Entry 7YUD (electron microscopy, 2.98 A resolution); this record covers chains H and L of the 5 polymer chains in the assembly.

== Chain H ==
Protein: NbFab-H-chain
From: synthetic construct
Amino-acid sequence (246 residues; numbered 1 to 246; the number before each row is that of its first residue):
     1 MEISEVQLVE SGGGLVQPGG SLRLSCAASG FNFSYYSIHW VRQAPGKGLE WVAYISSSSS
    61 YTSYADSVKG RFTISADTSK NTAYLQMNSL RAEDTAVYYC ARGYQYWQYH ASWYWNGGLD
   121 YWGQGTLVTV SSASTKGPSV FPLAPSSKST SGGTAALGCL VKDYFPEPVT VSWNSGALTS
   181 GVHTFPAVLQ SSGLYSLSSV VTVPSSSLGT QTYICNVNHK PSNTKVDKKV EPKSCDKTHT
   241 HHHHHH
Unresolved in the structure: 1-3, 233-246
Disulfide bonds: Cys26-Cys100, Cys159-Cys215

== Chain L ==
Protein: NbFab L-chain
From: synthetic construct
Amino-acid sequence (216 residues; each row starts with the number of its first residue):
     1 MSDIQMTQSP SSLSASVGDR VTITCRASQS VSSAVAWYQQ KPGKAPKLLI YSASSLYSGV
    61 PSRFSGSRSG TDFTLTISSL QPEDFATYYC QQSSSSLITF GQGTKVEIKR TVAAPSVFIF
   121 PPSDSQLKSG TASVVCLLNN FYPREAKVQW KVDNALQSGN SQESVTEQDS KDSTYSLSST
   181 LTLSKADYEK HKVYACEVTH QGLSSPVTKS FNRGEC
Unresolved in the structure: 1-3
Disulfide bonds: Cys25-Cys90, Cys136-Cys196

== How chain H and chain L interact ==
Pairs across the interface (51; chain H residue first):
  Gln43(H) with Gln40(L), hydrogen bond
  Gly48(H) with Tyr89(L)
  Leu49(H) with Tyr89(L), hydrophobic; Phe100(L)
  Trp51(H) with Ile98(L)
  Ser63(H) with Ser96(L), hydrogen bond (side chain-backbone)
  Tyr64(H) with Leu97(L)
  Tyr99(H) with Lys44(L)
  Trp107(H) with Ser93(L); Ser95(L); Ser96(L); Ile98(L), hydrophobic
  Gln108(H) with Ser96(L), hydrogen bond
  Ser112(H) with Val31(L)
  Trp113(H) with Val31(L); Ser33(L); Ala34(L)
  Tyr114(H) with Ala34(L)
  Trp115(H) with Ala34(L); Ser52(L), hydrogen bond (backbone-side chain)
  Asn116(H) with Ala34(L); Val35(L), hydrogen bond (side chain-backbone); Ala36(L), hydrogen bond (side chain-backbone); Tyr51(L); Ser52(L), hydrogen bond (backbone-backbone); Gln91(L)
  Gly117(H) with Tyr51(L)
  Leu119(H) with Tyr38(L), hydrogen bond (backbone-side chain); Leu48(L)
  Asp120(H) with Tyr57(L)
  Trp122(H) with Pro46(L), hydrophobic
  Phe141(H) with Ser123(L); Ser125(L); Gln126(L); Ser129(L)
  Pro142(H) with Ser123(L)
  Leu143(H) with Val135(L), hydrophobic
  Ala144(H) with Phe120(L)
  Ser149(H) with Phe118(L)
  Ser151(H) with Phe118(L)
  Ala156(H) with Phe120(L)
  His183(H) with Ser176(L)
  Phe185(H) with Leu137(L), hydrophobic; Ser164(L); Thr166(L); Ser178(L)
  Pro186(H) with Ser164(L), hydrogen bond (backbone-side chain); Val165(L)
  Val188(H) with Gln162(L); Ser164(L)
  Gln190(H) with Gln162(L)
Also at the interface, not in a pair above, chain H (45 interface residues in all): His39, Lys47, Asp66, Ala111, Gly118, Gly123, Gln124, Lys148, Thr150, Leu160, Lys162, Thr184, Leu189, Ser198, Val200
Also at the interface, not in a pair above, chain L (42 interface residues in all): Ala45, Gln92, Ser116, Ser133, Asn139, Glu163, Lys209

== In short ==
The interface between chain H and chain L involves 45 residues on one side and 42 on the other; the contacts
include 9 hydrogen bonds. Polar pairs include Gln43(H)-Gln40(L), Ser63(H)-Ser96(L) and Gln108(H)-Ser96(L).
Here chain H is NbFab-H-chain and chain L is NbFab L-chain, both from synthetic construct. Entry 7YUD
(FTY720p-bound human SPNS2) was determined by electron microscopy (same publication as 8KAE, 7YUB and 7YUF).
